PDB entry 7YJ1 | electron microscopy, 3.10 A resolution | chains D and A of the 5 polymer chains in the assembly

[Chain D]
Molecule: ORM1-like protein 3
Source organism: Homo sapiens
UniProtKB: Q8N138 (ORML3_HUMAN); numbering as in UniProt (aligned over 3-153)
Sequence (152 residues; each row starts with the number of its first residue):
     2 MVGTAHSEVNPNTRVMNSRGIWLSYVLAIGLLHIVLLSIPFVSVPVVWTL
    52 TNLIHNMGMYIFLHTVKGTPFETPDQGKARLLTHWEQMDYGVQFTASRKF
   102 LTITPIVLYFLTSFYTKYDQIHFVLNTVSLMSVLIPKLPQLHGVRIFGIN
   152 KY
Unresolved in the structure: 2-10
Sequence notes: initiating methionine (2)
Curated features (UniProtKB/Swiss-Prot):
  - modified residue: Pro-137 (Hydroxyproline)
  - mutagenesis: Asn-13 (N13A: Disrupted ceramide binding; impaired negative regulation of SPT complex activity in the presence of ceramides; in the absence of ceramides, reduced affinity of SPT complex towards palmitoyl-CoA), Val-16 (V16R: Impaired negative regulation of SPT complex activity in the presence of ceramides), Ile-22 (I22R: Impaired negative regulation of SPT complex activity in the presence of ceramides), Phe-63 (F63P: Impaired negative regulation of SPT complex activity in the presence of ceramides; F63R: Impaired negative regulation of SPT complex activity in the presence of ceramides), His-85 (H85A: No effect on the negative regulation of SPT complex activity in the presence of ceramides), Pro-137 (P137A: Increased protein levels; decreased ubiquitination; increased negative regulation of SPT complex activity)
Reported in the primary citation:
  - conformationally variable residues: Asn-13
  - mutagenesis - N13A, V16R, I22R, F63P, F63R: increased catalytic activity
  - mutagenesis - H85A: unchanged catalytic activity
  - mutagenesis - N13A (approximately 30%): decreased binding to ceramide

[Chain A]
Molecule: Serine palmitoyltransferase 1
Source organism: Homo sapiens
Notes: EC 2.3.1.50
UniProtKB: O15269 (SPTC1_HUMAN); residue numbers follow UniProt; this construct covers 51-473
Sequence (423 residues; each row starts with the number of its first residue):
    51 DLTVKEKEELIEEWQPEPLVPPVPKDHPALNYNIVSGPPSHKTVVNGKEC
   101 INFASFNFLGLLDNPRVKAAALASLKKYGVGTCGPRGFYGTFDVHLDLED
   151 RLAKFMKTEEAIIYSYGFATIASAIPAYSKRGDIVFVDRAACFAIQKGLQ
   201 ASRSDIKLFKHNDMADLERLLKEQEIEDQKNPRKARVTRRFIVVEGLYMN
   251 TGTICPLPELVKLKYKYKARIFLEESLSFGVLGEHGRGVTEHYGINIDDI
   301 DLISANMENALASIGGFCCGRSFVIDHQRLSGQGYCFSASLPPLLAAAAI
   351 EALNIMEENPGIFAVLKEKCGQIHKALQGISGLKVVGESLSPAFHLQLEE
   401 STGSREQDVRLLQEIVDQCMNRSIALTQARYLEKEEKCLPPPSIRVVVTV
   451 EQTEEELERAASTIKEVAQAVLL
Curated features (UniProtKB/Swiss-Prot):
  - modified residue: Tyr-164 (Phosphotyrosine)
  - natural variant: Cys-133 (C133W: In HSAN1A; C133Y: In HSAN1A), Val-144 (V144D: In HSAN1A), Arg-239 (R239W: In a breast cancer sample), Ala-310 (A310G: Found in a patient with HSAN1A; uncertain significance), Ser-331 (S331F: In HSAN1A; S331Y: In ALS27 and HSAN1A), Ala-352 (A352V: In HSAN1A), Gly-387 (G387A: Does not affect catalytic activity towards serine)
  - mutagenesis: Phe-138 (F138A: Decreased catalytic activity with L-serine and palmitoyl-CoA as substrates), Tyr-164 (Y164F: Increased serine palmitoyltransferase activity and sphingolipid content), Phe-337 (F337A: Strongly decreased catalytic activity with L-serine and palmitoyl-CoA as substrates), Ser-338 (S338A: Decreased catalytic activity with L-serine and palmitoyl-CoA as substrates)

[Interface between chain D and chain A]
Contacting residue pairs (14; chain D residue first):
  Asp-76(D) / Arg-181(A)  salt bridge
  Gln-77(D) / Pro-176(A)  hydrogen bond (side chain-backbone)
  Gln-77(D) / Ser-179(A)  hydrogen bond (side chain-backbone)
  Gln-77(D) / Lys-180(A)
  Gln-77(D) / Arg-181(A)  hydrogen bond (backbone-backbone)
  Gln-77(D) / Ala-201(A)
  Gln-77(D) / Ser-202(A)
  Gly-78(D) / Arg-181(A)
  Lys-79(D) / Arg-181(A)
  Arg-81(D) / Lys-180(A)
  Arg-81(D) / Arg-239(A)
  Gly-149(D) / Arg-233(A)  hydrogen bond (backbone-side chain)
  Tyr-153(D) / Arg-233(A)
  Tyr-153(D) / Lys-234(A)  hydrogen bond
Other interface residues (no listed pair), chain D (9 interface residues in all): Glu-73, Lys-152
Other interface residues (no listed pair), chain A (13 interface residues in all): Arg-203, Asn-231, Val-237, Ser-331

[Summary]
Chain D and chain A form an interface of 9 and 13 residues respectively; the contacts include 5 hydrogen bonds
and 1 salt bridge. Among the polar pairs are Asp-76(D)/Arg-181(A), Gln-77(D)/Pro-176(A) and
Gln-77(D)/Ser-179(A). From the paper: N13A, V16R and I22R of chain D, among others, increase catalytic
activity; conformational variability at Asn-13(D); 6 substitutions were tested in all.
Chain D is ORM1-like protein 3 and chain A is Serine palmitoyltransferase 1, both from Homo sapiens; the
structure, Cryo-EM structure of SPT-ORMDL3 (ORMDL3-deltaN2) complex, was determined by electron microscopy
together with 7YIU, 7YIY and 7YJ2 from the same study.
